Entry 6REC (electron microscopy, 3.30 A resolution); this record covers chains 2 and 4 of the 31 polymer chains in the assembly.

[Chain 2]
Molecule: ASA-2: Polytomella F-ATP synthase associated subunit 2
From: Polytomella sp. Pringsheim 198.80
Notes: engineered mutation(s): P165F, N167S
Sequence (441 residues; row label = number of the first residue in the row):
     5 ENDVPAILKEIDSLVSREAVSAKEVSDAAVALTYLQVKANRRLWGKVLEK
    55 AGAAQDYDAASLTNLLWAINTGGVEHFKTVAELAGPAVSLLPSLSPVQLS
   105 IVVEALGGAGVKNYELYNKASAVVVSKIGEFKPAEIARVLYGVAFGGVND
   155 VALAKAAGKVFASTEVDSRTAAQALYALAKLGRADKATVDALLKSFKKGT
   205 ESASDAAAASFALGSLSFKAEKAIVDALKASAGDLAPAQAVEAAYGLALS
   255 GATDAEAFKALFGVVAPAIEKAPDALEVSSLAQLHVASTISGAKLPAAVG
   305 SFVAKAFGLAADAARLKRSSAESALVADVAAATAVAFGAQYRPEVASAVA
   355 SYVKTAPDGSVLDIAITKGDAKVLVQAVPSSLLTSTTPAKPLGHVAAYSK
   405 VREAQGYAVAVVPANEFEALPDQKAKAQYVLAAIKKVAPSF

[Chain 4]
Molecule: Mitochondrial ATP synthase associated protein ASA4
From: Polytomella sp. Pringsheim 198.80
UniProt: D7NIZ2 (D7NIZ2_9CHLO); residues 1-294 here = UniProt positions 1-294
Sequence (294 residues; row label = number of the first residue in the row):
     1 ATEPAVSKKEVLYFLSSKDAESSTAVKSYLKSLYAGAQVEATETDASELI
    51 AQLEKKYLSAQVVEPGVHNIALPLGESGSAPVKRYAAELFNLGAQAGFEC
   101 PFIEVSKKFGQETATSETVKDVLNKTKSYVSADYNAALNEVLSSVEAEIN
   151 GPVLFDGKTEGFKKFAAKAKAVAVSRGLPADTILAYCAGSANEDAADKVS
   201 KEFFTWFESAYTADAAAEVKAIEAEAASILDRHLAKPVAQIRKEQASAYA
   251 SLLKRAETAKGAKWAEKYLEDVKAVQWFDASVAEAPASGPKVAA
Disordered / not traced: 1-4

[Interface between chain 2 and chain 4]
Residue-residue contacts (76; chain 2 residue first):
  Arg46(2) with Ser288(4), hydrogen bond (side chain-backbone)
  Phe81(2) with Arg84(4); Ala87(4), hydrophobic; Glu88(4)
  Lys82(2) with Ala71(4); Arg84(4)
  Ala85(2) with Arg84(4)
  Glu86(2) with Pro81(4); Arg84(4), salt bridge
  Gly89(2) with Ala80(4)
  Lys116(2) with Ala87(4); Phe90(4); Glu208(4); Tyr211(4), hydrogen bond (backbone-side chain)
  Asn117(2) with Lys83(4); Glu208(4)
  Tyr118(2) with Phe204(4), hydrophobic; Glu208(4), hydrogen bond (backbone-side chain); Tyr211(4)
  Glu119(2) with Lys83(4), salt bridge; Glu208(4), hydrogen bond (backbone-side chain)
  Asn122(2) with Lys201(4); Thr205(4)
  Ser125(2) with Lys201(4), hydrogen bond
  Asn153(2) with Asp197(4)
  Asp154(2) with Asp197(4); Lys201(4)
  Val155(2) with Glu193(4); Asp197(4), hydrogen bond (backbone-side chain)
  Ala156(2) with Asp197(4), hydrogen bond (backbone-side chain)
  Lys159(2) with Glu193(4), salt bridge; Asp194(4), salt bridge
  Arg187(2) with Glu193(4), salt bridge
  Ile273(2) with Tyr34(4), hydrophobic
  Glu274(2) with Tyr34(4)
  Pro277(2) with Tyr34(4), hydrophobic
  Asp278(2) with Lys27(4); Lys31(4)
  Glu281(2) with Leu15(4); Ser16(4)
  Val282(2) with Leu15(4), hydrophobic; Leu30(4), hydrophobic
  Leu285(2) with Leu30(4), hydrophobic
  Ala302(2) with Tyr34(4)
  Val303(2) with Tyr34(4)
  Phe306(2) with Leu30(4); Tyr34(4), hydrophobic
  Lys309(2) with Leu33(4), hydrogen bond (side chain-backbone); Gly36(4); Ala37(4), hydrogen bond (side chain-backbone); Val39(4)
  Leu313(2) with Lys8(4); Leu12(4); Leu15(4); Leu33(4), hydrophobic
  Asp316(2) with Leu12(4); Thr42(4), hydrogen bond
  Ala317(2) with Leu12(4); Leu15(4), hydrophobic
  Leu320(2) with Lys9(4); Leu12(4), hydrophobic; Tyr13(4), hydrophobic; Lys55(4)
  Lys321(2) with Leu12(4); Tyr13(4), hydrogen bond (side chain-backbone); Gln95(4), hydrogen bond (side chain-backbone)
  Ser323(2) with Glu99(4)
  Ser324(2) with Glu99(4); Lys107(4), hydrogen bond
  Val357(2) with Thr44(4)
  Thr359(2) with Thr44(4)
  Asp362(2) with Val39(4)
  Gly363(2) with Thr42(4), hydrogen bond (backbone-side chain)
  Val365(2) with Thr42(4); Thr44(4)
  Ser389(2) with Glu193(4)
Interface residues without a listed pair, chain 2 (45 interface residues in all): Ala88, Ala314, Thr390
Interface residues without a listed pair, chain 4 (43 interface residues in all): Tyr29, Glu40, Ala41, Glu76, Asn91, Gly97

[Overview]
The interface between chain 2 and chain 4 involves 45 residues on one side and 43 on the other; the contacts
include 14 hydrogen bonds and 5 salt bridges. Polar contacts include Glu86(2)-Arg84(4), Glu119(2)-Lys83(4) and
Lys159(2)-Glu193(4).
Chain 2 is ASA-2: Polytomella F-ATP synthase associated subunit 2 and chain 4 is Mitochondrial ATP synthase
associated protein ASA4, both from Polytomella sp. Pringsheim 198.80; the structure, Cryo-EM structure of
Polytomella F-ATP synthase, Rotary substate 3A, monomer-masked refinement, was determined by electron
microscopy (same publication as 6RD4, 6RD5, 6RD6, 6RD7, 6RD8, 6RD9 and 46 further entries).
